8B4D - chains C and D of the 5 polymer chains in the assembly; structure by X-ray diffraction, 2.64 A resolution.

[Chain C (and D)]
Name: Cholera toxin transcriptional activator
Organism: Vibrio cholerae
Notes: chain D of this document is another copy of the same molecule, construct and numbering; everything in this record applies to it too
Reference sequence: P15795 (TOXR_VIBCH); residues 7-114 here correspond to UniProt positions 19-126 (UniProt number = residue number + 12)
Sequence (109 residues; numbered 6 to 114; the number before each row is that of its first residue):
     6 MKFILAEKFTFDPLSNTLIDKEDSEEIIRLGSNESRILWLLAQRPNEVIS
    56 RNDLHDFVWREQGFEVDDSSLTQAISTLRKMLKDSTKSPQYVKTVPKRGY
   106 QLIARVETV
Sequence notes: initiating methionine (6)

[Interface between chain C and chain D]
Pairs across the interface (11; chain C residue first):
  N51(C) with L19(D); S20(D), hydrogen bond
  S93(C) with R34(D)
  P94(C) with R34(D)
  K98(C) with S20(D)
  V100(C) with S37(D)
  K102(C) with F69(D)
  R103(C) with S37(D), hydrogen bond; Q67(D); F69(D)
  Q106(C) with L19(D), hydrogen bond (side chain-backbone)
Other interface residues (no listed pair), chain C (10 interface residues in all): K92, I108
Other interface residues (no listed pair), chain D (10 interface residues in all): N21, N38, R41, V63

[Summary]
Chain C and chain D each contribute 10 residues to their interface, with 3 hydrogen bonds. Polar contacts
include N51(C)-S20(D), R103(C)-S37(D) and Q106(C)-L19(D).
Both chains are Cholera toxin transcriptional activator (Vibrio cholerae). Entry 8B4D (ToxR bacterial
transcriptional regulator bound to 40 bp toxT promoter DNA) was determined by X-ray diffraction, deposited
together with 8B4B, 8B4C and 8B4E.
